PDB entry 7O16 | electron microscopy, 4.00 A resolution | chains A and D of the 5 polymer chains in the assembly

== Chain A ==
Protein: Probable ABC transporter binding protein NosD
From: Pseudomonas stutzeri ATCC 14405
UniProtKB: P19843 (NOSD_PSEST); residues 1-436 here = UniProt positions 1-436
Chain sequence (436 residues; numbered 1 to 436; the number before each row is that of its first residue):
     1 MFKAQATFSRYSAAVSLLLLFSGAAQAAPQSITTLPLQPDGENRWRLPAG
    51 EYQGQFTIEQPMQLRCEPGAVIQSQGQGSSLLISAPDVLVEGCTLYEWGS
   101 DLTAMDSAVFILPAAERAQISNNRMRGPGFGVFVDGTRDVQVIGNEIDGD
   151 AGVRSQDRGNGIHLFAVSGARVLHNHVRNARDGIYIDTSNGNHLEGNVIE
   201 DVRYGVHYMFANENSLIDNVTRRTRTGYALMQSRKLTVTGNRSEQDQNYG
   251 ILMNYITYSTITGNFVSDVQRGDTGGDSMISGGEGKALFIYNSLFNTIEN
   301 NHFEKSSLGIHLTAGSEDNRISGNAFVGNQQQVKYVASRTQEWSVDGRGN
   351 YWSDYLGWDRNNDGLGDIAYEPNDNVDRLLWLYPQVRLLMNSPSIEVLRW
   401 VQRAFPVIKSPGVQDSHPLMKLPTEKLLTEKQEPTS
Unresolved in the structure: 1-27, 430-436
Ion coordination: Mg2+: Asp359, Asn361, Asp363, Leu365, Asp367

== Chain D ==
Protein: Probable ABC transporter permease protein NosY
From: Pseudomonas stutzeri ATCC 14405
UniProtKB: P19845 (NOSY_PSEST); residues 1-276 here = UniProt positions 1-276
Chain sequence (276 residues; each row starts with the number of its first residue):
     1 MNQVWNIARKELSDGLRNRWLLAISLLFAVLAVGIAWLGAAASGQLGFTS
    51 IPATIASLASLATFLMPLIALLLAYDAIVGEDEGGTLMLLLTYPLGRGQI
   101 LLGKFVGHGLILALAVLIGFGCAALAIALLVEGVELGMLFWAFGRFMISS
   151 TLLGWVFLAFAYVLSGKVNEKSSAAGLALGVWFLFVLVFDLVLLALLVLS
   201 EGKFNPELLPWLLLLNPTDIYRLINLSGFEGSGSAMGVLSLGADLPVPAA
   251 VLWLCLLAWIGVSLLLAYAIFRRRLT
Unresolved in the structure: 1, 44-49, 275-276

== How chain A and chain D interact ==
Contacting residue pairs (34):
  Leu356(A) with Val198(D)
  Trp358(A) with Leu194(D), hydrophobic; Leu197(D); Gly202(D); Gly237(D); Ser240(D)
  Asp359(A) with Glu201(D), hydrogen bond (backbone-backbone); Gly202(D)
  Arg360(A) with Asn205(D); Pro206(D), hydrogen bond (side chain-backbone); Pro210(D); Leu241(D); Asp244(D), salt bridge
  Asn362(A) with Lys203(D)
  Ile368(A) with Gly237(D)
  Ala369(A) with Ser234(D), hydrogen bond (backbone-side chain)
  Glu371(A) with Ser234(D)
  Trp400(A) with Phe64(D), hydrophobic
  Ala404(A) with Ser60(D), hydrogen bond (backbone-side chain); Phe64(D), hydrophobic
  Phe405(A) with Ile35(D), hydrophobic; Ser57(D); Ser60(D); Leu61(D), hydrophobic; Phe64(D), hydrophobic
  Val407(A) with Ile35(D); Leu38(D); Gly39(D); Ala53(D); Thr54(D); Ser57(D)
  Ile408(A) with Leu38(D), hydrophobic
  Met420(A) with Glu201(D)
  Lys421(A) with Glu201(D), salt bridge
Interface residues without a listed pair, chain A (18 interface residues in all): Gly357, Tyr370, Pro406
Interface residues without a listed pair, chain D (27 interface residues in all): Glu207, Leu209, Gly233, Val238

== Summary ==
Chain A and chain D form an interface of 18 and 27 residues respectively, with 4 hydrogen bonds and 2 salt
bridges. Polar contacts include Arg360(A)-Asp244(D), Lys421(A)-Glu201(D) and Arg360(A)-Pro206(D). The Mg2+
site is built by Asp359(A), Asn361(A), Asp363(A), Leu365(A) and Asp367(A).
Chain A is Probable ABC transporter binding protein NosD and chain D is Probable ABC transporter permease
protein NosY, both from Pseudomonas stutzeri ATCC 14405; the structure, ABC transporter NosDFY,
nucleotide-free in lipid nanodisc, R-domain 3, was determined by electron microscopy (same publication as
7O0Y, 7O0Z, 7O10, 7O11, 7O12, 7O13 and 10 further entries).
